1G39 - chains A and C; structure by X-ray diffraction, 1.22 A resolution.

[Chain A (and C)]
Molecule: Hepatocyte nuclear factor 1-alpha
Notes: fragment: dimerization domain, residue 1-32; chain C of this document is another copy of the same molecule, construct and numbering; everything in this record applies to it too
UniProtKB: P22361 (HNF1A_MOUSE); numbering as in UniProt (aligned over 1-32)
Sequence (32 residues; row label = number of the first residue in the row):
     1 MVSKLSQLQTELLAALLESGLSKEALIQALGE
Disordered / not traced: 29-32 (chain C: 30-32)

[Chain A / chain C interface]
Residue-residue contacts - 21 pairs, chain A then chain C:
  Gln9(A) - Leu16(C)
  Gln9(A) - Ser19(C)  hydrogen bond
  Gln9(A) - Leu21(C)
  Leu12(A) - Leu12(C)  hydrophobic
  Leu12(A) - Leu16(C)  hydrophobic
  Leu13(A) - Leu16(C)  hydrophobic
  Leu13(A) - Leu21(C)  hydrophobic
  Leu13(A) - Leu26(C)  hydrophobic
  Leu13(A) - Ala29(C)  hydrophobic
  Leu16(A) - Gln9(C)
  Leu16(A) - Leu12(C)  hydrophobic
  Leu16(A) - Leu13(C)  hydrophobic
  Leu16(A) - Leu16(C)  hydrophobic
  Leu17(A) - Ala29(C)
  Ser19(A) - Gln9(C)  hydrogen bond
  Leu21(A) - Gln9(C)
  Leu21(A) - Leu13(C)  hydrophobic
  Leu26(A) - Leu13(C)  hydrophobic
  Leu26(A) - Leu26(C)
  Leu26(A) - Ala29(C)
  Ile27(A) - Ile27(C)  hydrophobic
Other interface residues (no listed pair), chain A (12 interface residues in all): Leu5, Gly20, Lys23
Other interface residues (no listed pair), chain C (12 interface residues in all): Leu5, Gly20, Lys23

[Summary]
Chain A and chain C each contribute 12 residues to their interface; the contacts include 2 hydrogen bonds. The
hydrogen-bonded pair is Gln9(A)-Ser19(C).
Chain A and chain C are both Hepatocyte nuclear factor 1-alpha; the structure, Wild-type hnf-1ALPHA
dimerization domain, was determined by X-ray diffraction, deposited together with 1G2Y and 1G2Z.
